Entry 3CAL (X-ray diffraction, 1.70 A resolution); this record covers chains A and B.

# Chain A
Protein: Fibronectin
Organism: Homo sapiens
Notes: fragment: Second and third F1 modules
UniProtKB: P02751 (FINC_HUMAN); residues 62-151 here correspond to UniProt positions 93-182 (UniProt number = residue number + 31)
Amino-acid sequence (90 residues; numbered 62 to 151; the number before each row is that of its first residue):
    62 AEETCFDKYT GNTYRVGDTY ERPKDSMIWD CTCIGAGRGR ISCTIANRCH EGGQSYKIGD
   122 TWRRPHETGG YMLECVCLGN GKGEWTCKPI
Not modelled in the structure: 62, 129
Disulfides: C66-C94, C92-C104, C110-C138, C136-C148
Swiss-Prot annotation at these positions:
  - region: C92 to H111 (Required for binding to LILRB4)

# Chain B
Protein: peptide from Fibronectin-binding protein A
UniProtKB: P14738 (FNBA_STAA8); residues 655-672 here = UniProt positions 655-672
Amino-acid sequence (20 residues; numbered 654 to 673; the number before each row is that of its first residue):
   654 XKGIVTGAVS DHTTVEDTKX
Not modelled in the structure: 673
Modified / non-standard residues: ACE (acetyl group) at position 654; NH2 (amino group) at position 673
Sequence notes: acetylation (654); amidation (673)

# Interface between chain A and chain B
Pairs across the interface - 53 pairs, chain A then chain B:
  T65(A) - K672(B)  hydrogen bond
  C66(A) - T671(B)
  C66(A) - K672(B)
  F67(A) - T671(B)  hydrogen bond (backbone-side chain)
  F67(A) - K672(B)
  R83(A) - E669(B)  salt bridge
  W90(A) - H665(B)
  W90(A) - T667(B)
  R99(A) - D670(B)  salt bridge
  R99(A) - T671(B)  hydrogen bond (backbone-backbone)
  R99(A) - K672(B)  hydrogen bond (backbone-backbone)
  G100(A) - E669(B)
  G100(A) - D670(B)
  G100(A) - T671(B)  hydrogen bond (backbone-side chain)
  G100(A) - K672(B)
  R101(A) - V668(B)
  R101(A) - E669(B)
  R101(A) - D670(B)  salt bridge
  I102(A) - T667(B)
  I102(A) - V668(B)
  I102(A) - E669(B)  hydrogen bond (backbone-backbone)
  I102(A) - T671(B)
  S103(A) - T667(B)
  C104(A) - T666(B)
  C104(A) - T667(B)  hydrogen bond (backbone-backbone)
  T105(A) - H665(B)  hydrogen bond (side chain-backbone)
  T105(A) - T666(B)  hydrogen bond
  I106(A) - V662(B)  hydrophobic
  I106(A) - H665(B)  hydrogen bond (backbone-backbone)
  A107(A) - H665(B)
  R125(A) - V658(B)
  H127(A) - G656(B)
  Y132(A) - K655(B)
  Y132(A) - G656(B)  hydrogen bond (side chain-backbone)
  L134(A) - G656(B)
  G142(A) - H665(B)  hydrogen bond (backbone-side chain)
  K143(A) - A661(B)
  K143(A) - V662(B)  hydrogen bond (backbone-backbone)
  G144(A) - G660(B)
  G144(A) - A661(B)
  E145(A) - T659(B)
  E145(A) - G660(B)
  W146(A) - V658(B)  hydrophobic
  W146(A) - T659(B)
  W146(A) - G660(B)  hydrogen bond (backbone-backbone)
  T147(A) - V658(B)
  T147(A) - T659(B)
  C148(A) - I657(B)
  C148(A) - V658(B)  hydrogen bond (backbone-backbone)
  K149(A) - I657(B)
  P150(A) - K655(B)
  P150(A) - G656(B)
  P150(A) - I657(B)
Also at the interface, not in a pair above, chain A (28 interface residues in all): T74
The authors on this interface:
  - interface residues, chain A: F67(A), G100(A)

# In short
28 residues of chain A face 16 of chain B across their interface, with 15 hydrogen bonds and 3 salt bridges.
Polar contacts include R83(A)-E669(B), R99(A)-D670(B) and R101(A)-D670(B). From the paper: interface residues
F67(A) and G100(A).
Chain A is Fibronectin (Homo sapiens) and chain B is peptide from Fibronectin-binding protein A; the
structure, Crystal structure of the second and third fibronectin F1 modules in complex with a fragment of ...,
was determined by X-ray diffraction together with 2RKY, 2RKZ and 2RL0 from the same study.
